8ZF6 - chains B and G of the 5 polymer chains in the assembly; structure by electron microscopy, 2.98 A resolution.

# Chain B
Protein: Guanine nucleotide-binding protein G(I)/G(S)/G(T) subunit beta-1
From: Homo sapiens
Reference sequence: P62873 (GBB1_HUMAN); residues 2-340 here = UniProt positions 2-340
Chain sequence (377 residues; row label = number of the first residue in the row; numbers below 1 keep their minus sign (Met-10 is residue -10)):
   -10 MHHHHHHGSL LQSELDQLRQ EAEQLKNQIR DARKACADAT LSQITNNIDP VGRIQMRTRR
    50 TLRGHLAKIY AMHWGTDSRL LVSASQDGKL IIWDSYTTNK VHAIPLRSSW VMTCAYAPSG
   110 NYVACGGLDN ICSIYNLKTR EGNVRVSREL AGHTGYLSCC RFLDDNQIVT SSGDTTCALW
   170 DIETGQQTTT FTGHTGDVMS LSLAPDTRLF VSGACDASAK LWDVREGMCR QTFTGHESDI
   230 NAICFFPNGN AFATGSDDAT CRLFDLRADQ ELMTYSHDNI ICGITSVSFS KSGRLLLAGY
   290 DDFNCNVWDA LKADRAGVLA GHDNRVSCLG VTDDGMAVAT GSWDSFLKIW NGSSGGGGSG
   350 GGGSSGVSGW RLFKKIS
Unresolved in the structure: -10 to 2, 341-366
Differences from the reference sequence: initiating methionine (-10); expression tag (-9 to 1, 341-366)
Swiss-Prot annotation at these positions:
  - modified residue: Ser2 (N-acetylserine), His266 (Phosphohistidine)

# Chain G
Protein: Guanine nucleotide-binding protein G(I)/G(S)/G(O) subunit gamma-2
From: Homo sapiens
Reference sequence: P59768 (GBG2_HUMAN); residue numbers follow UniProt; this construct covers 5-63
Chain sequence (59 residues; row label = number of the first residue in the row):
     5 NTASIAQARK LVEQLKMEAN IDRIKVSKAA ADLMAYCEAH AKEDPLLTPV PASENPFRE
Unresolved in the structure: 5-10, 63

# How chain B and chain G interact
Residue-residue contacts (65; chain B residue first):
  Leu7(B) with Val16(G)
  Ala11(B) with Leu19(G)
  Leu14(B) with Val16(G); Leu19(G), hydrophobic; Lys20(G)
  Gln17(B) with Ala23(G)
  Ile18(B) with Leu19(G), hydrophobic; Ala23(G), hydrophobic
  Ala24(B) with Lys29(G), hydrogen bond (backbone-side chain)
  Cys25(B) with Arg27(G); Ile28(G); Lys29(G); Val30(G), hydrogen bond (backbone-backbone)
  Ala26(B) with Val30(G), hydrophobic
  Asp27(B) with Lys29(G); Val30(G); Ser31(G), hydrogen bond (side chain-backbone)
  Ala28(B) with Val30(G)
  Leu30(B) with Ala34(G), hydrophobic
  Ile33(B) with Ser31(G); Ala34(G), hydrophobic; Met38(G)
  Ile37(B) with Met38(G), hydrophobic
  Val40(B) with Leu51(G), hydrophobic
  Met45(B) with Leu50(G), hydrophobic
  Arg48(B) with Phe61(G)
  Arg49(B) with Pro60(G), hydrogen bond (side chain-backbone); Phe61(G), hydrogen bond (side chain-backbone)
  Ser84(B) with Phe61(G)
  Tyr85(B) with Pro60(G); Phe61(G), hydrophobic
  Cys218(B) with Gln18(G), hydrogen bond (backbone-side chain)
  Gln220(B) with Ile25(G)
  Phe235(B) with Leu37(G), hydrophobic; Cys41(G), hydrophobic
  Pro236(B) with Tyr40(G)
  Asp254(B) with Ala33(G)
  Arg256(B) with Asp26(G); Arg27(G); Ile28(G), hydrogen bond (backbone-backbone); Asp36(G), salt bridge
  Ala257(B) with Arg27(G)
  Asp258(B) with Ile25(G); Arg27(G), salt bridge
  Leu261(B) with Val30(G), hydrophobic
  Ser279(B) with Asp48(G), hydrogen bond; Leu50(G)
  Lys280(B) with Glu47(G)
  Ser281(B) with Tyr40(G); Cys41(G), hydrogen bond (backbone-side chain); His44(G); Asp48(G), hydrogen bond
  Gly282(B) with Cys41(G)
  Arg283(B) with Cys41(G); Leu51(G)
  Leu300(B) with Cys41(G), hydrophobic
  Asp323(B) with Pro49(G)
  Gly324(B) with Pro49(G); Leu50(G)
  Met325(B) with Pro49(G), hydrophobic
  Ala326(B) with Phe61(G), hydrophobic
  Val327(B) with Leu50(G), hydrophobic
  Ile338(B) with Phe61(G), hydrophobic
  Asn340(B) with Asn59(G); Phe61(G)
Also at the interface, not in a pair above, chain B (53 interface residues in all): Glu10, Lys15, Ala21, Arg22, Thr34, Ile43, Trp63, Arg219, Asn237, Leu284, Leu286, Val320
Also at the interface, not in a pair above, chain G (34 interface residues in all): Ala12, Glu22, Ala35, Glu42, Val54, Arg62

# Overview
Chain B and chain G form an interface of 53 and 34 residues respectively; the contacts include 10 hydrogen
bonds and 2 salt bridges. Polar contacts include Arg256(B)-Asp36(G), Asp258(B)-Arg27(G) and Ala24(B)-Lys29(G).
Chain B is Guanine nucleotide-binding protein G(I)/G(S)/G(T) subunit beta-1 and chain G is Guanine
nucleotide-binding protein G(I)/G(S)/G(O) subunit gamma-2, both from Homo sapiens; the structure, Cryo-EM
structure of the xGPR4-Gs complex in pH6.7, was determined by electron microscopy (same publication as 8ZD1,
8ZF9, 8ZFA, 8ZFC and 9JVG).
